1OSI - chains A and C; structure by X-ray diffraction, 3.00 A resolution.

[Chain A (and C)]
Molecule: 3-isopropylmalate dehydrogenase
Source organism: Thermus thermophilus
Notes: EC 1.1.1.85; chain C of this document is another copy of the same molecule, construct and numbering; everything in this record applies to it too
Reference sequence: Q5SIY4 (Q5SIY4_THET8); residues 1-345 here = UniProt positions 1-345
Chain sequence (345 residues; numbered 1 to 345; the number before each row is that of its first residue):
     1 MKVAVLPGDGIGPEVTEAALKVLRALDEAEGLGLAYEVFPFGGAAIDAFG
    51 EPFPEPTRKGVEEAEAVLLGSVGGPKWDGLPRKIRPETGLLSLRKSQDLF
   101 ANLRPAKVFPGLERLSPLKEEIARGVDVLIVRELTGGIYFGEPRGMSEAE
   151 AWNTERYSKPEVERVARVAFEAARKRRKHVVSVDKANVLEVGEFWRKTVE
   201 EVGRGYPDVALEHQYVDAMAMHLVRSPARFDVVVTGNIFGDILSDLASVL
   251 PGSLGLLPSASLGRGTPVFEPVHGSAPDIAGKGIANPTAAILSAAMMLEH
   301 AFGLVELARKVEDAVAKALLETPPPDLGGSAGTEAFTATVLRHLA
Swiss-Prot annotation at these positions:
  - binding site (NAD(+)): G274 to N286
  - binding site (substrate): R94, R104, R132, D217
  - binding site (Mg(2+)): D217, D241, D245
  - site (Important for catalysis): Y139, K185

[Interface between chain A and chain C]
Pairs across the interface (99):
  E113(A) - K119(C)  hydrogen bond (backbone-side chain)
  R114(A) - K119(C)  hydrogen bond (backbone-side chain)
  S116(A) - K119(C)  hydrogen bond (backbone-side chain)
  P117(A) - L118(C)
  P117(A) - K119(C)  hydrogen bond (backbone-backbone)
  P117(A) - I122(C)
  L118(A) - P117(C)
  L118(A) - K119(C)  hydrogen bond (backbone-side chain)
  K119(A) - E113(C)  hydrogen bond (side chain-backbone)
  K119(A) - R114(C)
  K119(A) - S116(C)  hydrogen bond (side chain-backbone)
  K119(A) - P117(C)  hydrogen bond (backbone-backbone)
  K119(A) - L118(C)  hydrogen bond (side chain-backbone)
  K119(A) - E120(C)  salt bridge
  I122(A) - P117(C)
  I138(A) - E155(C)
  I138(A) - L189(C)
  Y139(A) - K185(C)  hydrogen bond
  Y139(A) - V188(C)  hydrophobic
  R144(A) - V188(C)
  R144(A) - E190(C)  salt bridge
  G145(A) - E190(C)
  M146(A) - E190(C)
  M146(A) - E193(C)
  E148(A) - K159(C)
  A149(A) - S158(C)
  A149(A) - K159(C)  hydrogen bond (backbone-backbone)
  A149(A) - F194(C)
  E150(A) - R156(C)  salt bridge
  E150(A) - Y157(C)
  E150(A) - S158(C)
  E150(A) - F194(C)
  A151(A) - R156(C)
  A151(A) - Y157(C)  hydrogen bond (backbone-backbone)
  A151(A) - E190(C)
  A151(A) - V191(C)  hydrophobic
  A151(A) - F194(C)  hydrophobic
  W152(A) - E155(C)
  W152(A) - R156(C)
  W152(A) - E190(C)
  W152(A) - V191(C)
  N153(A) - N153(C)
  N153(A) - T154(C)
  N153(A) - E155(C)  hydrogen bond (backbone-backbone)
  N153(A) - L189(C)
  N153(A) - E190(C)
  N153(A) - V191(C)
  T154(A) - N153(C)
  T154(A) - T154(C)
  E155(A) - I138(C)
  E155(A) - W152(C)
  E155(A) - N153(C)  hydrogen bond (backbone-backbone)
  R156(A) - E150(C)  salt bridge
  R156(A) - A151(C)
  R156(A) - W152(C)
  Y157(A) - E150(C)
  Y157(A) - A151(C)  hydrogen bond (backbone-backbone)
  S158(A) - A149(C)
  S158(A) - E150(C)
  K159(A) - A149(C)  hydrogen bond (backbone-backbone)
  K185(A) - Y139(C)
  K185(A) - D241(C)
  V188(A) - Y139(C)  hydrophobic
  V188(A) - R144(C)
  L189(A) - I138(C)
  L189(A) - N153(C)
  E190(A) - R144(C)  salt bridge
  E190(A) - N153(C)  hydrogen bond
  V191(A) - A151(C)  hydrophobic
  V191(A) - W152(C)
  V191(A) - N153(C)
  F194(A) - A149(C)
  F194(A) - E150(C)
  F194(A) - A151(C)  hydrophobic
  K197(A) - M146(C)  hydrogen bond
  D217(A) - D241(C)
  D217(A) - D245(C)
  A220(A) - I242(C)  hydrophobic
  M221(A) - D245(C)
  M221(A) - V249(C)  hydrophobic
  V224(A) - P117(C)  hydrophobic
  V224(A) - L246(C)  hydrophobic
  V224(A) - V249(C)  hydrophobic
  R225(A) - V249(C)
  I238(A) - F239(C)  hydrophobic
  F239(A) - I242(C)  hydrophobic
  D241(A) - K185(C)  salt bridge
  I242(A) - V216(C)  hydrophobic
  I242(A) - A220(C)  hydrophobic
  I242(A) - F239(C)  hydrophobic
  I242(A) - I242(C)  hydrophobic
  D245(A) - D217(C)
  D245(A) - M221(C)
  L246(A) - A220(C)
  L246(A) - L246(C)  hydrophobic
  S248(A) - M221(C)
  V249(A) - M221(C)  hydrophobic
  V249(A) - V224(C)  hydrophobic
  V249(A) - R225(C)
Other interface residues (no listed pair), chain A (49 interface residues in all): E120, S147, V216, A218, L250
Other interface residues (no listed pair), chain C (48 interface residues in all): G145, E148, P160, K197, I238, S248

[Summary]
Chain A and chain C form an interface of 49 and 48 residues respectively; the contacts include 18 hydrogen
bonds and 6 salt bridges. Among the polar pairs are K119(A)-E120(C), R144(A)-E190(C) and E150(A)-R156(C).
Chain A and chain C are both 3-isopropylmalate dehydrogenase (Thermus thermophilus); the structure, Structure
of 3-isopropylmalate dehydrogenase, was determined by X-ray diffraction, deposited together with 1OSJ.
